Entry 5HHD (X-ray diffraction, 2.10 A resolution); this record covers chains A and C of the 4 polymer chains in the assembly.

# Chain A
Molecule: Vascular endothelial growth factor A
UniProt: P15692 (VEGFA_HUMAN), isoform P15692-14; residues 1-102 here correspond to UniProt positions 214-315 (UniProt number = residue number + 213)
Chain sequence (102 residues; row label = number of the first residue in the row):
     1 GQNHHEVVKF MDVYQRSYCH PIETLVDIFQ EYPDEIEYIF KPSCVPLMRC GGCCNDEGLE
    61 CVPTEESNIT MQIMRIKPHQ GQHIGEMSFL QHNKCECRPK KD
Unresolved in the structure: 1-5, 101-102
Disulfide bonds: Cys19-Cys61, Cys50-Cys95, Cys54-Cys97
Curated features (UniProtKB/Swiss-Prot):
  - glycosylation: Asn68 (N-linked (GlcNAc...) asparagine)

# Chain C
Molecule: D-Peptide RFX037.D
Chain sequence (69 residues; each row starts with the number of its first residue):
     1 RRRRRGGSTY KLILNGKTLK GETTTEAVDV FDAFDVFFVY AASNFSDFDD WTYDDATKTF
    61 TVTEGGSDK
Unresolved in the structure: 68-69
Modified / non-standard residues: Arg1, Arg2, Arg3, Arg4, Arg5 (D-arginine; DAR); Ser8, Ser43, Ser46, Ser67 (D-serine; DSN); Thr9, Thr18, Thr23, Thr24, Thr25, Thr52, Thr57, Thr59, Thr61, Thr63 (D-threonine; DTH); Tyr10, Tyr40, Tyr53 (D-tyrosine; DTY); Lys11, Lys17, Lys20, Lys58, Lys69 (D-lysine; DLY); Leu12, Leu14, Leu19 (D-leucine; DLE); Ile13 (D-isoleucine; DIL); Asn15, Asn44 (D-asparagine; DSG); Glu22, Glu26, Glu64 (D-glutamic acid; DGL); Ala27, Ala33, Ala41, Ala42, Ala56 (D-alanine; DAL); Val28, Val30, Val36, Val39, Val62 (D-valine; DVA); Asp29, Asp32, Asp35, Asp47, Asp49, Asp50, Asp54, Asp55, Asp68 (D-aspartic acid; DAS); Phe31, Phe34, Phe37, Phe38, Phe45, Phe48, Phe60 (D-phenylalanine; DPN); Trp51 (D-tryptophan; DTR)
What the authors report for this chain:
  - contacts within the chain: Arg1-Asp32, Arg1-Glu26 (hydrogen bond), Ser8-Ala27 (backbone contact), Val28-Asp32 (hydrogen bond), Asp47-Gly66 (hydrogen bond), Asp47-Gly65 (hydrogen bond)

# Chain A / chain C interface
Residue-residue contacts (13):
  Phe10(A) with Phe34(C); Trp51(C)
  Met11(A) with Trp51(C); Thr52(C); Tyr53(C)
  Tyr14(A) with Phe31(C); Phe34(C)
  Gln15(A) with Val30(C); Phe31(C)
  Tyr18(A) with Phe31(C)
  Asn55(A) with Phe31(C), hydrogen bond (side chain-backbone); Phe34(C); Asp35(C)
Interface residues without a listed pair, chain C (8 interface residues in all): Phe60

# In short
Chain A and chain C form an interface of 6 and 8 residues respectively, with 1 hydrogen bond. The
hydrogen-bonded pair is Asn55(A)-Phe31(C). From the paper: contacts within the chain involving Arg1(C),
Asp32(C) and Glu26(C) among others.
Here chain A is Vascular endothelial growth factor A and chain C is D-Peptide RFX037.D. Entry 5HHD (Crystal
Structure of Chemically Synthesized Heterochiral {RFX037 plus VEGF-A} Protein Complex in space group P21) was
determined by X-ray diffraction, deposited together with 5HHC.
